7UM5 - chains C and E of the 5 polymer chains in the assembly; structure by electron microscopy, 2.73 A resolution.

[Chain C]
Protein: Guanine nucleotide-binding protein G(I)/G(S)/G(T) subunit beta-1
Source organism: Homo sapiens
Reference sequence: P62873 (GBB1_HUMAN); residue numbers follow UniProt; this construct covers 2-340
Sequence (339 residues; numbered 2 to 340; the number before each row is that of its first residue):
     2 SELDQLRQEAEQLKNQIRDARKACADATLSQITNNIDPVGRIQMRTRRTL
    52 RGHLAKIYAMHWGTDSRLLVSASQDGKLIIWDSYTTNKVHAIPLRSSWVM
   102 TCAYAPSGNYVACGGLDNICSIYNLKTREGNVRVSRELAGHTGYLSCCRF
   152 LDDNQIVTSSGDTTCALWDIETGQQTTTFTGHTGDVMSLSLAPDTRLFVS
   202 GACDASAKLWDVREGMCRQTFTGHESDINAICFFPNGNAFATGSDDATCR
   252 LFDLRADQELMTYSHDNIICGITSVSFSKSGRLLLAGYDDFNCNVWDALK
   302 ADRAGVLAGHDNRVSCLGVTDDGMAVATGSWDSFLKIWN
Unresolved in the structure: 2
Curated features (UniProtKB/Swiss-Prot):
  - modified residue: Ser2 (N-acetylserine), His266 (Phosphohistidine)

[Chain E]
Protein: Single-chain variable fragment scFv16
Source organism: Mus musculus
Notes: antibody fragment or engineered binder
Sequence (251 residues; row label = number of the first residue in the row; note: 3 numbers in that range are skipped by the numbering (no residue carries them; nothing is unmodelled there); a row labelled like 120A-120O holds insertion residues (120A, then the next letters in order)):
     1 DVQLVESGGGLVQPGGSRKLSCSASGFAFSSFGMHWVRQAPEKGLEWVAY
    51 ISSGSGTIYYADTVKGRFTISRDDPKNTLFLQMTSLRSEDTAMYYCVRSI
   101 YYYGSSPFDFWGQGTTLTVS
120A-120O SGGGGSGGGGSGGGG
   124 SDIVMTQATSSVPVTPGESVSISCRSSKSLLHSNGNTYLYWFLQRPGQSP
   174 QLLIYRMSNLASGVPDRFSGSGSGTAFTLTISRLEAEDVGVYYCMQHLEY
   224 PLTFGAGTKLELKAAA
Unresolved in the structure: 1, 120A-120O, 138, 236-239
Disulfides: Cys147-Cys217

[Interface between chain C and chain E]
Contacting residue pairs - 7 pairs, chain C then chain E:
  Arg68(C) - Tyr103(E)  hydrogen bond
  Leu69(C) - Tyr103(E)  hydrophobic
  Asp83(C) - Tyr103(E)
  Val90(C) - Tyr102(E)  hydrophobic
  Glu130(C) - Gly26(E)
  Glu130(C) - Phe27(E)
  Glu130(C) - Ala28(E)  hydrogen bond (backbone-backbone)
Other interface residues (no listed pair), chain C (9 interface residues in all): Asp66, His91, Gly131, Asn132
Other interface residues (no listed pair), chain E (6 interface residues in all): Phe32

[In short]
The interface between chain C and chain E involves 9 residues on one side and 6 on the other, with 2 hydrogen
bonds. Polar pairs include Arg68(C)-Tyr103(E) and Glu130(C)-Ala28(E).
Chain C is Guanine nucleotide-binding protein G(I)/G(S)/G(T) subunit beta-1 (Homo sapiens) and chain E is
Single-chain variable fragment scFv16 (Mus musculus); the structure, CryoEM structure of Go-coupled 5-HT5AR in
complex with 5-CT, was determined by electron microscopy together with 7UM4, 7UM6 and 7UM7 from the same
study.
